Entry 1ENQ (X-ray diffraction, 2.50 A resolution); this record covers chains B and D of the 4 polymer chains in the assembly.

Chain B (and D):
Molecule: Concanavalin A
Source organism: Canavalia ensiformis
Notes: chain D of this document is another copy of the same molecule, construct and numbering; everything in this record applies to it too
UniProt: P02866 (CONA_CANEN); residues 119-237 here correspond to UniProt positions 30-148 (UniProt number = residue number - 89)
Amino-acid sequence (237 residues; each row starts with the number of its first residue):
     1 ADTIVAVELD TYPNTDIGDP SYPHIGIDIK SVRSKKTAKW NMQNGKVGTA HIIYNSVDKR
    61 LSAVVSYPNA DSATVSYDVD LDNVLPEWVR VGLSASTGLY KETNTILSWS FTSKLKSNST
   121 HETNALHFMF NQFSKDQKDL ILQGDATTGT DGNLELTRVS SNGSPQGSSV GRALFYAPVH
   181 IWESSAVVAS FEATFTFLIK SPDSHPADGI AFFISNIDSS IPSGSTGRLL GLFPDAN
Disordered / not traced: 161-164 (chain D: 16-19, 161-167)
Sequence notes: conflict Asp-151 (Glu62 in P02866), Glu-155 (Arg66 in P02866)
Bound ions: Zn2+: Glu-8, Asp-10, His-24

How chain B and chain D interact:
Contacting residue pairs (40):
  Val-47(B) with Thr-120(D)
  Thr-49(B) with Thr-120(D)
  His-51(B) with Val-187(D); Val-188(D)
  Ile-53(B) with Asn-55(D); Val-57(D), hydrophobic
  Asn-55(B) with Ile-53(D)
  Val-57(B) with Ser-62(D); Val-64(D), hydrophobic
  Asp-58(B) with Asp-58(D); Arg-60(D); Ser-62(D), hydrogen bond; Ser-76(D), hydrogen bond
  Arg-60(B) with Asp-58(D); Arg-60(D); Asp-78(D), salt bridge
  Ser-62(B) with Val-57(D); Asp-58(D), hydrogen bond
  Val-64(B) with Val-57(D), hydrophobic; Val-187(D), hydrophobic
  Ser-66(B) with Asn-118(D)
  Tyr-67(B) with Asn-118(D)
  Pro-68(B) with Asn-118(D)
  Asn-69(B) with Asn-118(D)
  Ser-76(B) with Asp-58(D)
  Asp-78(B) with Arg-60(D), salt bridge
  Ser-108(B) with His-121(D), hydrogen bond
  Lys-114(B) with Glu-192(D), salt bridge
  Lys-116(B) with Glu-192(D), salt bridge
  Asn-118(B) with Ser-66(D); Tyr-67(D); Pro-68(D); Asn-69(D)
  Thr-120(B) with Val-47(D); Thr-49(D)
  His-121(B) with Ser-108(D); Thr-196(D)
  Val-187(B) with Val-64(D), hydrophobic
  Glu-192(B) with Lys-116(D), salt bridge
  Thr-196(B) with His-121(D)
Also at the interface, not in a pair above, chain B (31 interface residues in all): Ala-63, Ala-70, Thr-74, Ser-119, Asn-131, Val-188
Also at the interface, not in a pair above, chain D (30 interface residues in all): His-51, Ala-63, Ala-70, Thr-74, Lys-114, Ser-119

Overview:
Chain B and chain D form an interface of 31 and 30 residues respectively, with 4 hydrogen bonds and 5 salt
bridges. Among the polar pairs are Arg-60(B)/Asp-78(D), Lys-114(B)/Glu-192(D) and Lys-116(B)/Glu-192(D). The
Zn2+ site is built by Glu-8(B), Asp-10(B) and His-24(B).
Chain B and chain D are both Concanavalin A (Canavalia ensiformis); the structure, Co-crystals of demetallized
concanavalin A with zinc having A zinc ion bound in the S1 site, was determined by X-ray diffraction together
with 1CES, 1ENR and 1ENS from the same study.
